6O1C - chains A and E of the 4 polymer chains in the assembly; structure by X-ray diffraction, 2.60 A resolution.

[Chain A (and E)]
Protein: AlfC
From: Lactobacillus casei
Notes: EC 3.2.1.51; chain E of this document is another copy of the same molecule, construct and numbering; everything in this record applies to it too
UniProtKB: K0NB39 (K0NB39_LACCA); residue numbers follow UniProt; this construct covers 1-344
Amino-acid sequence (345 residues; row label = number of the first residue in the row):
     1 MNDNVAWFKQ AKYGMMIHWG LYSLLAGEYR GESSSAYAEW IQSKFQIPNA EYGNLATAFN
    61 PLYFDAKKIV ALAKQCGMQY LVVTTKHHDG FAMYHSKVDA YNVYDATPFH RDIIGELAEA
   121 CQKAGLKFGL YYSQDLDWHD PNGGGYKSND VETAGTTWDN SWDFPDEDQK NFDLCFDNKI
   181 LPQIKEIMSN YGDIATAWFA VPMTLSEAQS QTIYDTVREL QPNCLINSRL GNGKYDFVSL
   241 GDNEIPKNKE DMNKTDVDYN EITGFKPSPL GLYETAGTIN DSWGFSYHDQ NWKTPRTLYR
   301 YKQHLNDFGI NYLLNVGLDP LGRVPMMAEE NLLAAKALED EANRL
Not modelled in the structure: 1, 249-264 (chain E: 1-2, 247-267)
Construct notes: engineered mutation Ala200 (Asp in K0NB39); expression tag (345)
Small-molecule neighbours: 4-nitrophenyl-alpha-L-fucose (JFZ; 4-nitrophenyl 6-deoxy-alpha-L-galactopyranoside): His18, Tyr37, Glu39, Trp40, His87, His88, Tyr131, Trp198, Arg229, Gly241, Asp242, Ala276, Trp283
From the paper describing this entry:
  - catalytic residues: Asp242 (proposed by the authors, not directly observed)
  - mutagenesis - Y37A, D242A, N243A (103-fold), E244A, E274A, W283A: decreased catalytic activity
  - mutagenesis - R229A, N243A/E274A: abolished catalytic activity
  - mutagenesis - E39A (10-fold), F237A, E261A (3-fold): increased catalytic activity
  - mutagenesis - N253A: unchanged catalytic activity

[Chain A / chain E interface]
Residue-residue contacts (6; chain A residue first):
  Gly31(A) - Arg296(E)  hydrogen bond (backbone-side chain)
  Glu32(A) - Arg296(E)
  Glu32(A) - Arg300(E)  salt bridge
  Arg296(A) - Gly31(E)  hydrogen bond (side chain-backbone)
  Arg296(A) - Glu32(E)
  Arg300(A) - Glu32(E)  salt bridge

[Summary]
Chain A and chain E each contribute 4 residues to their interface; the contacts include 2 hydrogen bonds and 2
salt bridges. Among the polar pairs are Glu32(A)-Arg300(E) and Gly31(A)-Arg296(E). From the paper: the
catalytic residue Asp242(A); Y37A, D242A and N243A of chain A, among others, reduce catalytic activity; 12
substitutions were tested in all.
Chain A and chain E are both AlfC (Lactobacillus casei); the structure, Alpha-L-fucosidase AlfC D200A mutant
in complex with 4-nitrophenyl-a-L-fucopyranoside substrate, was determined by X-ray diffraction together with
6OHE, 6O1I, 6O1J, 6O18 and 6O1A from the same study.
